Entry 3LWP (X-ray diffraction, 2.50 A resolution); this record covers chains A and E of the 5 polymer chains in the assembly.

Chain A:
Protein: Probable tRNA pseudouridine synthase B
Organism: Pyrococcus furiosus
Notes: EC 5.4.99.25
Reference sequence: Q7LWY0 (TRUB_PYRFU); residues 4-343 here correspond to UniProt positions 1-340 (UniProt number = residue number - 3)
Chain sequence (340 residues; row label = number of the first residue in the row):
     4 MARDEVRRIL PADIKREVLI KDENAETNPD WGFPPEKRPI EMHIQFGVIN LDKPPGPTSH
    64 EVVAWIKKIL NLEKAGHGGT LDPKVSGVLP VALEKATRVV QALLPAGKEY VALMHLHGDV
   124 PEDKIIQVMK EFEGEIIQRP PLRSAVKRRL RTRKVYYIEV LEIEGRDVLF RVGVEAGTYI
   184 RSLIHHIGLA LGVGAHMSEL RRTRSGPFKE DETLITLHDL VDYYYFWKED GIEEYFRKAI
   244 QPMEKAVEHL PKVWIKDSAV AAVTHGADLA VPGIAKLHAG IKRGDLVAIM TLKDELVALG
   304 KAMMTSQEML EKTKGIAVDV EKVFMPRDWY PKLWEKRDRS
Unresolved in the structure: 4-10, 143-152, 338-343
UniProt features mapped onto this chain:
  - active site: Asp-85 (Nucleophile)
What the authors report for this chain:
  - catalytic residues: Asp-85 (citing earlier work)
  - mutagenesis - D85A: abolished catalytic activity

Chain E:
Molecule: 13-nt RNA strand
Sequence (13 nucleotides; row label = number of the first residue in the row):
     5 GAGCGUGCGG UUU
Modified residues: BRU (5-bromo-2'-deoxyuridine-5'-monophosphate) at position 10

Interface between chain A and chain E:
Residue-residue contacts (23; chain A residue first):
  His-63(A) with C12(E), salt bridge to the phosphate
  His-80(A) with G9(E), hydrogen bond to the base
  Gly-81(A) with G9(E), base contact
  Gly-82(A) with G9(E), sugar contact; BRU_10(E), phosphate contact
  Thr-83(A) with G9(E), hydrogen bond to the sugar; BRU_10(E), sugar contact; G11(E), phosphate contact
  Asp-85(A) with BRU_10(E), base contact
  Leu-107(A) with G9(E), base contact
  Lys-111(A) with BRU_10(E), phosphate contact
  Tyr-113(A) with BRU_10(E), base contact
  Arg-154(A) with G9(E), salt bridge to the phosphate
  Arg-156(A) with G9(E), salt bridge to the phosphate
  Ala-179(A) with G9(E), phosphate contact; BRU_10(E), phosphate contact
  Gly-180(A) with G9(E), phosphate contact; BRU_10(E), hydrogen bond to the phosphate
  Thr-181(A) with BRU_10(E), base contact
  Tyr-182(A) with BRU_10(E), sugar contact
  Ile-183(A) with BRU_10(E), hydrogen bond to the base
  Arg-184(A) with BRU_10(E), hydrogen bond to the base
  Arg-205(A) with BRU_10(E), salt bridge to the phosphate
Interface residues without a listed pair, chain A (20 interface residues in all): Met-200, Leu-203

Summary:
Chain A and chain E form an interface of 20 and 4 residues respectively; the contacts include 5 hydrogen bonds
and 4 salt bridges. Polar contacts include His-80(A)/G9(E), Ile-183(A)/BRU_10(E) and Arg-184(A)/BRU_10(E).
Curated annotation (UniProt) lists active-site residue Asp-85(A) on chain A. From the paper: the catalytic
residue Asp-85(A); D85A of chain A abolishes catalytic activity.
Here chain A is Probable tRNA pseudouridine synthase B (Pyrococcus furiosus) and chain E is a 13-nt RNA
strand. Entry 3LWP (Structure of H/ACA RNP bound to a substrate RNA containing 5BrdU) was determined by X-ray
diffraction (same publication as 3LWO).
